7TYV - chains b and c of the 12 polymer chains in the assembly; structure by electron microscopy, 2.80 A resolution.

Chain b (and c):
Name: Glycoprotein G2
Organism: Lassa virus
Notes: chain c of this document is another copy of the same molecule, construct and numbering; everything in this record applies to it too
Reference sequence: P08669 (GLYC_LASSJ); residues 260-423 here = UniProt positions 260-423
Amino-acid sequence (164 residues; each row starts with the number of its first residue):
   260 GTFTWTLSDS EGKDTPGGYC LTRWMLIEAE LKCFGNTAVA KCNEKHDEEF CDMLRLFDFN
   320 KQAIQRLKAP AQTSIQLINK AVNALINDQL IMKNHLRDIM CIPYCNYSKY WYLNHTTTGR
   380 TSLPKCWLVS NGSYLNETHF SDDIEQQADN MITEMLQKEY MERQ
Unresolved in the structure: 267-276, 327-333, 418-423
Construct notes: engineered mutation Pro329 (Glu in P08669), Thr332 (Met in P08669), Cys360 (Gly in P08669)
Cystine bridges: Cys279-Cys292, Cys301-Cys310, Cys364-Cys385
Covalently attached groups: glycan linked to Asn365; N-acetylglucosamine (NAG) linked to Asn373
Curated features (UniProtKB/Swiss-Prot):
  - glycosylation (N-linked (GlcNAc...) asparagine): Asn365, Asn373, Asn390, Asn395
Reported in the primary citation:
  - post-translational modification sites: Asn365
  - mutagenesis - E289D: unchanged binding to 25.10C Fab Light Chain (proposed by the authors, not directly observed)

How chain b and chain c interact:
Residue-residue contacts (21; chain b residue first):
  Gly260(b) - Gly260(c)  hydrogen bond (backbone-backbone)
  Gly260(b) - Asn346(c)
  Thr261(b) - His305(c)
  Thr261(b) - Asn346(c)  hydrogen bond (backbone-side chain)
  Thr261(b) - Gln348(c)
  Thr263(b) - Gln348(c)  hydrogen bond (side chain-backbone)
  Thr263(b) - Leu349(c)
  Thr263(b) - Lys352(c)
  Trp264(b) - Met359(c)  hydrophobic
  Glu303(b) - Glu303(c)
  Glu303(b) - Lys304(c)  salt bridge
  Glu303(b) - Asp306(c)
  His305(b) - His305(c)
  Arg325(b) - Met359(c)
  Arg325(b) - Ile361(c)
  Leu326(b) - Met359(c)  hydrophobic
  Leu336(b) - Leu355(c)  hydrophobic
  Lys339(b) - Met351(c)
  Ala340(b) - Leu355(c)  hydrophobic
  Asn342(b) - Gln348(c)
  Ala343(b) - Gln348(c)
Also at the interface, not in a pair above, chain b (14 interface residues in all): Phe318
Also at the interface, not in a pair above, chain c (15 interface residues in all): Thr261, Cys360

In short:
The interface between chain b and chain c involves 14 residues on one side and 15 on the other, with 3
hydrogen bonds and 1 salt bridge. Among the polar pairs are Glu303(b)-Lys304(c), Thr261(b)-Asn346(c) and
Thr263(b)-Gln348(c). From the paper: E289D of chain b leaves binding to 25.10C Fab Light Chain unchanged; a
modification site at Asn365(b).
Both chains are Glycoprotein G2 (Lassa virus). Entry 7TYV (Structure of Lassa Virus glycoprotein (Josiah)
bound to Fab 25.10C) was determined by electron microscopy, deposited together with 7S8G.
